4CCE - chain A; structure by X-ray diffraction, 2.06 A resolution.

[Chain A]
Name: Galactocerebrosidase
Organism: Mus musculus
Notes: EC 3.2.1.46
UniProtKB: P54818 (GALC_MOUSE); residues 25-668 here correspond to UniProt positions 41-684 (UniProt number = residue number + 16)
Amino-acid sequence (654 residues; row label = number of the first residue in the row):
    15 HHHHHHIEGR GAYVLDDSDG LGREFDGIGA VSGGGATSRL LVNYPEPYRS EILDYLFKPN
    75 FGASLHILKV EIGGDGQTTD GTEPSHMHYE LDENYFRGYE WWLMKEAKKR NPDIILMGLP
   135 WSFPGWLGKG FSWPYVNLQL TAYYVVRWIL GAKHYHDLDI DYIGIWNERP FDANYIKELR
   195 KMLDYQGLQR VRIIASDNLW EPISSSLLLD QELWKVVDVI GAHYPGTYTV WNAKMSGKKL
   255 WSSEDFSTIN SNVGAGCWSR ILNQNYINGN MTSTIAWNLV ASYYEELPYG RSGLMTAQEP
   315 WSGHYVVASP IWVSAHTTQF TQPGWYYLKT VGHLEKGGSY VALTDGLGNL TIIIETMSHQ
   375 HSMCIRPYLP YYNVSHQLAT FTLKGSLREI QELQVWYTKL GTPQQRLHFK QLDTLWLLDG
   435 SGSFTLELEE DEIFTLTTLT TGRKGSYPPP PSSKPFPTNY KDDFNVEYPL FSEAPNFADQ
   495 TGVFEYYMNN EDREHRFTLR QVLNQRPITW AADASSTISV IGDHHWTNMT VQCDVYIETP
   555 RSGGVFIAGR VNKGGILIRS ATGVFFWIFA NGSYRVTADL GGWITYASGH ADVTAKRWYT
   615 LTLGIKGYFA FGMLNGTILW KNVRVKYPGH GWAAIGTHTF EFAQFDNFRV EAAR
Unresolved in the structure: 15-24, 416-419
Sequence notes: expression tag (15-24)
Curated features (UniProtKB/Swiss-Prot):
  - active site: Glu-182 (Proton donor/acceptor), Glu-258 (Nucleophile)
  - binding site (substrate): Thr-93, Trp-135, Asn-181, Arg-380
  - glycosylation (N-linked (GlcNAc...) asparagine): Asn-284, Asn-363, Asn-387, Asn-542, Asn-585, Asn-629
Disulfide bonds: Cys-271/Cys-378
Covalently attached groups: N-acetylglucosamine (NAG) linked to Asn-284, Asn-363, Asn-387, Asn-542
Bound ions: Ca2+: Asp-477, Asn-479, Phe-511, Asp-660
Residues lining bound ligands: beta-D-galactopyranose (GAL): Gly-48, Thr-92, Thr-93, Trp-135, Asn-181, Glu-182, His-237, Tyr-238, Glu-258, Ser-261, Trp-291, Tyr-303, Ile-379, Arg-380, Trp-524
What the authors report for this chain:
  - binding site for beta-D-galactopyranose: Arg-380
  - catalytic residues: Glu-258
  - mutagenesis - E258Q: abolished catalytic activity
  - mutagenesis - E258Q: unchanged stability
  - catalytic residues: Glu-182 (proposed by the authors, not directly observed)
  - disease-associated variants - R380L, R380W: decreased catalytic activity (citing earlier work)

[Overview]
Chain A binds beta-D-galactopyranose. N-acetylglucosamine is covalently linked to Asn-284, Asn-363, Asn-387
and Asn-542. Asp-477, Asn-479, Phe-511 and Asp-660 coordinate Ca2+. From UniProt: active-site residues Glu-182
and Glu-258 and 4 substrate-binding residues. From the paper: catalytic residues Glu-258 and Glu-182; R380L
and R380W reduce catalytic activity.
Chain A is Galactocerebrosidase (Mus musculus); the structure, Structure of mouse galactocerebrosidase with
galactose: enzyme- product complex, was determined by X-ray diffraction, deposited together with 4CCC and
4CCD.
